Entry 7TW5 (electron microscopy, 5.70 A resolution (low resolution: residue-level contacts below are approximate; hydrogen-bond / salt-bridge calls are withheld)); this record covers chains A and E of the 5 polymer chains in the assembly.

# Chain A
Molecule: Band 3 anion transport protein
Organism: Homo sapiens
UniProt: P02730 (B3AT_HUMAN); residue numbers follow UniProt; this construct covers 1-911
Sequence (911 residues; each row starts with the number of its first residue):
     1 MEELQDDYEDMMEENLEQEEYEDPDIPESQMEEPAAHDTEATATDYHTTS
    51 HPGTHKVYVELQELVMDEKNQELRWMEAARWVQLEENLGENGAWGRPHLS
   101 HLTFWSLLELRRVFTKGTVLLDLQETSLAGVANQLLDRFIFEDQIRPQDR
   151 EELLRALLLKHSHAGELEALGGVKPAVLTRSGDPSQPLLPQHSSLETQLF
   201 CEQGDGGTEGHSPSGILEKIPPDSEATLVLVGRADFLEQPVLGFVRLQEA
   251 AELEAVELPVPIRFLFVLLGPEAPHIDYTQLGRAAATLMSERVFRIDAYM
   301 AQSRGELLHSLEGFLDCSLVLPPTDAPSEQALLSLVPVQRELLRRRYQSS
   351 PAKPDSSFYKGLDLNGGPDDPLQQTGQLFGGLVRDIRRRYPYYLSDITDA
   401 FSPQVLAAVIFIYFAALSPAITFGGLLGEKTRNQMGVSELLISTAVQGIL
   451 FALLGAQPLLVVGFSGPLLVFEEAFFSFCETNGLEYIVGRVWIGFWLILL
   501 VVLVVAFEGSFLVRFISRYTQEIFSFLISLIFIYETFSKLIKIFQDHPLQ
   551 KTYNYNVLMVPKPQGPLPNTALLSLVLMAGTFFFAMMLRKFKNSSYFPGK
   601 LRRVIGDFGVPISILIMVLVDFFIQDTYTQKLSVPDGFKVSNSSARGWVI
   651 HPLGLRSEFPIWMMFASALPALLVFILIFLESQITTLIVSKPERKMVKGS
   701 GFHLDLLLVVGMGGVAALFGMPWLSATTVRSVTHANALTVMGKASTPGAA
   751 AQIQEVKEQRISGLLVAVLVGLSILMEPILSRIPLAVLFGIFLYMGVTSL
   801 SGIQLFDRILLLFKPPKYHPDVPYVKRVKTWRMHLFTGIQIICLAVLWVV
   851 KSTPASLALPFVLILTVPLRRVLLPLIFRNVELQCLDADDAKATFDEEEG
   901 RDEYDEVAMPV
Unresolved in the structure: 1-29, 203-210, 349-368, 744-750, 895-911
Swiss-Prot annotation at these positions:
  - region: Glu13 to Met31 (Microbial infection: Interaction with P.falciparum (isolate K1) FBPA), Ala176 to Ser185 (Interaction with ANK1)
  - site: Lys590 (Important for anion transport), Glu681 (Important for anion-proton cotransport)
  - modified residue: Met1 (N-acetylmethionine), Tyr8 (Phosphotyrosine), Tyr21 (Phosphotyrosine), Tyr46 (Phosphotyrosine), Ser185 (Phosphoserine), Ser350 (Phosphoserine), Tyr359 (Phosphotyrosine), Tyr904 (Phosphotyrosine)
  - lipidation: Cys843 (S-palmitoyl cysteine)
  - glycosylation: Asn642 (N-linked (GlcNAc...) (complex) asparagine)
  - natural variant: Glu40 (E40K: Found in patients with hemolytic anemia; uncertain significance), Lys56 (K56E: In Di(a)/Memphis-II antigen), Glu90 (E90K: In SPH4), Gly130 (G130R: In SPH4), Pro147 (P147S: In SPH4), Ala285 (A285D: In SPH4), Pro327 (P327R: In SPH4), Ala400 to Ala408 (deletion: In SAO and DRTA4), Glu429 (E429D: In NFLD+ antigen), Arg432 (R432W: In ELO antigen), Thr444 (T444N: In DRTA4), Gly455 (G455E: In SPH4; G455R: In SPH4), 40 further natural variant entries in UniProt
  - mutagenesis: Glu85 (E85A/R: Impairs expression at the cell membrane), Arg283 (R283A/E/S: Impairs expression at the cell membrane), Asn642 (N642D: Loss of N-glycosylation site), Glu681 (E681Q: Impairs expression at the cell membrane)
From the paper describing this entry:
  - disease-associated variants - E40K, G130R: decreased binding to Protein 4.2 (chain E) (citing earlier work)

# Chain E
Molecule: Protein 4.2
Organism: Homo sapiens
UniProt: P16452 (EPB42_HUMAN); residue numbers follow UniProt; this construct covers 1-691
Sequence (691 residues; numbered 1 to 691; the number before each row is that of its first residue):
     1 MGQALGIKSCDFQAARNNEEHHTKALSSRRLFVRRGQPFTIILYFRAPVR
    51 AFLPALKKVALTAQTGEQPSKINRTQATFPISSLGDRKWWSAVVEERDAQ
   101 SWTISVTTPADAVIGHYSLLLQVSGRKQLLLGQFTLLFNPWNREDAVFLK
   151 NEAQRMEYLLNQNGLIYLGTADCIQAESWDFGQFEGDVIDLSLRLLSKDK
   201 QVEKWSQPVHVARVLGALLHFLKEQRVLPTPQTQATQEGALLNKRRGSVP
   251 ILRQWLTGRGRPVYDGQAWVLAAVACTVLRCLGIPARVVTTFASAQGTGG
   301 RLLIDEYYNEEGLQNGEGQRGRIWIFQTSTECWMTRPALPQGYDGWQILH
   351 PSAPNGGGVLGSCDLVPVRAVKEGTLGLTPAVSDLFAAINASCVVWKCCE
   401 DGTLELTDSNTKYVGNNISTKGVGSDRCEDITQNYKYPEGSLQEKEVLER
   451 VEKEKMEREKDNGIRPPSLETASPLYLLLKAPSSLPLRGDAQISVTLVNH
   501 SEQEKAVQLAIGVQAVHYNGVLAAKLWRKKLHLTLSANLEKIITIGLFFS
   551 NFERNPPENTFLRLTAMATHSESNLSCFAQEDIAICRPHLAIKMPEKAEQ
   601 YQPLTASVSLQNSLDAPMEDCVISILGRGLIHRERSYRFRSVWPENTMCA
   651 KFQFTPTHVGLQRLTVEVDCNMFQNLTNYKSVTVVAPELSA
Unresolved in the structure: 1-3, 354-360, 459-472, 690-691
Swiss-Prot annotation at these positions:
  - region: Leu31 to Phe39 (Band 3 binding)
  - modified residue: Ser248 (Phosphoserine)
  - lipidation: Gly2 (N-myristoyl glycine)
  - natural variant: Ala112 (A112T: In SPH5), Asp145 (D145Y: In SPH5), Arg280 (R280Q: In SPH5), Arg287 (R287C: In SPH5)

# Chain A / chain E interface
Contacting residue pairs - 45 pairs, chain A then chain E:
  Met31(A) with Ser607(E); Cys649(E); Ala650(E); Lys651(E)
  Glu32(A) with Phe639(E); Arg640(E)
  Pro34(A) with Arg638(E); Phe639(E)
  Ala35(A) with Tyr637(E); Arg638(E)
  Ala36(A) with Ser636(E); Tyr637(E)
  His37(A) with Ser636(E); Arg638(E)
  Ala41(A) with Arg261(E)
  Thr42(A) with Glu634(E)
  Thr44(A) with Arg261(E)
  Asp45(A) with Pro250(E); Arg261(E)
  Tyr46(A) with Arg253(E); Arg633(E); Glu634(E)
  His47(A) with Arg253(E)
  Thr48(A) with Asp187(E); Arg253(E)
  Thr49(A) with Asp187(E)
  Ser50(A) with Asp187(E)
  Leu121(A) with His632(E); Arg633(E)
  Asp122(A) with His632(E)
  Leu123(A) with His632(E)
  Gln124(A) with Arg628(E); His658(E)
  Glu125(A) with Thr657(E); His658(E)
  Gln134(A) with Leu630(E); His632(E)
  Arg138(A) with Glu634(E)
  Phe141(A) with Arg635(E); Ser636(E); Tyr637(E)
  Glu249(A) with Ser27(E); Ser28(E); Arg29(E)
  Lys600(A) with Lys127(E)
Interface residues without a listed pair, chain A (29 interface residues in all): Leu120, Asn133, Asp137, Gln248
Interface residues without a listed pair, chain E (34 interface residues in all): Glu185, Leu241, Arg246, Ile631, Met648, Phe652, Gln653, Phe654, Thr655

# In short
Chain A and chain E form an interface of 29 and 34 residues respectively. Curated annotation (UniProt) lists 4
mutagenesis sites on chain A. The paper reports that E40K and G130R of chain A reduce binding to Protein 4.2
(chain E).
Chain A is Band 3 anion transport protein and chain E is Protein 4.2, both from Homo sapiens; the structure,
Cryo-EM structure of human ankyrin complex (B2P1A2) from red blood cell, was determined by electron microscopy
(same publication as 7TVZ, 7TW0, 7TW1, 7TW3 and 7TW6).
